PDB entry 7L7G | electron microscopy, 3.00 A resolution | chains C and F of the 10 polymer chains in the assembly

[Chain C]
Protein: Translation initiation factor eIF-2B subunit beta
From: Homo sapiens
UniProt: P49770 (EI2BB_HUMAN); residues 2-351 here = UniProt positions 2-351
Chain sequence (368 residues; each row starts with the number of its first residue; numbers below 1 keep their minus sign (Met-16 is residue -16)):
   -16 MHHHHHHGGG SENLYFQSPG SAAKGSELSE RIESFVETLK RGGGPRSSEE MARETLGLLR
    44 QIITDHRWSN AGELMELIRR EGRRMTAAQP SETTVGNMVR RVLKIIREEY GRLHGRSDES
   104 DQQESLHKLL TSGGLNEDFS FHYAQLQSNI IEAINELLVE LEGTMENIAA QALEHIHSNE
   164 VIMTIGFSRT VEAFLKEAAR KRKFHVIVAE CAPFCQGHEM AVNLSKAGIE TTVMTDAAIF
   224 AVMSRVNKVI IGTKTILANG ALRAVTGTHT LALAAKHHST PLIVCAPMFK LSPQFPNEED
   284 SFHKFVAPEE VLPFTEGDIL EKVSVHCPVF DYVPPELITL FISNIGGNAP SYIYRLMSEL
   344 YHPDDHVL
Unresolved in the structure: -16 to 7, 99-124
Construct notes: initiating methionine (-16); expression tag (-15 to 1)
Swiss-Prot annotation at these positions:
  - natural variant: Val85 (V85E: In VWM2), Ala127 (A127V: Found in a patient with Rett syndrome-like phenotype; uncertain significance), Ser171 (S171F: In VWM2), Pro196 (P196S: In VWM2), Gly200 (G200V: In VWM2), Glu213 (E213G: In VWM2), Cys268 (C268Y: In VWM2), Lys273 (K273R: In VWM2), Val316 (V316D: In VWM2), Gly329 (G329V: In VWM2)
Ligand contacts: C7B (2-(4-chloranylphenoxy)-N-[4-[2-(4-chloranylphenoxy)ethanoylamino]cyclohexyl]ethanamide): Asn162, Val164, His188, Ile190, Thr215, Val225, Arg228
Reported in the primary citation:
  - binding site for C7B: His188

[Chain F]
Protein: Translation initiation factor eIF-2B subunit delta
From: Homo sapiens
UniProt: Q9UI10 (EI2BD_HUMAN); residue numbers follow UniProt; this construct covers 1-523
Chain sequence (523 residues; each row starts with the number of its first residue):
     1 MAAVAVAVRE DSGSGMKAEL PPGPGAVGRE MTKEEKLQLR KEKKQQKKKR KEEKGAEPET
    61 GSAVSAAQCQ VGPTRELPES GIQLGTPREK VPAGRSKAEL RAERRAKQEA ERALKQARKG
   121 EQGGPPPKAS PSTAGETPSG VKRLPEYPQV DDLLLRRLVK KPERQQVPTR KDYGSKVSLF
   181 SHLPQYSRQN SLTQFMSIPS SVIHPAMVRL GLQYSQGLVS GSNARCIALL RALQQVIQDY
   241 TTPPNEELSR DLVNKLKPYM SFLTQCRPLS ASMHNAIKFL NKEITSVGSS KREEEAKSEL
   301 RAAIDRYVQE KIVLAAQAIS RFAYQKISNG DVILVYGCSS LVSRILQEAW TEGRRFRVVV
   361 VDSRPWLEGR HTLRSLVHAG VPASYLLIPA ASYVLPEVSK VLLGAHALLA NGSVMSRVGT
   421 AQLALVARAH NVPVLVCCET YKFCERVQTD AFVSNELDDP DDLQCKRGEH VALANWQNHA
   481 SLRLLNLVYD VTPPELVDLV ITELGMIPCS SVPVVLRVKS SDQ
Unresolved in the structure: 1-165, 523
Swiss-Prot annotation at these positions:
  - region: Arg170 to Leu179 (May bind the chemical integrated stress response (ISR) inhibitor ISRIB)
  - modified residue: Ala2 (N-acetylalanine), Ser12 (Phosphoserine), Thr86 (Phosphothreonine), Ser130 (Phosphoserine)
  - natural variant: Arg209 (R209Q: In VWM4), Ala228 (A228V: In VWM4), Leu269 (L269R: In VWM4), Arg357 (R357Q: In VWM4), Arg374 (R374C: In VWM4), Cys465 (C465R: In VWM4), Tyr489 (Y489H: In VWM4)
Ligand contacts: C7B (2-(4-chloranylphenoxy)-N-[4-[2-(4-chloranylphenoxy)ethanoylamino]cyclohexyl]ethanamide): Val177, Ser178, Leu179, Phe180, Phe452, Leu485

[How chain C and chain F interact]
Pairs across the interface (85; chain C residue first):
  Glu193(C) - Arg364(F)  salt bridge
  Ala195(C) - Leu387(F)  hydrophobic
  Ala195(C) - Pro389(F)
  Cys198(C) - Cys465(F)  hydrophobic
  Cys198(C) - Arg467(F)  hydrogen bond (backbone-side chain)
  Gln199(C) - Arg467(F)  hydrogen bond
  His201(C) - Leu463(F)
  His201(C) - Cys465(F)  hydrogen bond
  His201(C) - Ala472(F)
  His201(C) - Leu473(F)
  Val205(C) - Ala472(F)
  Val205(C) - Leu473(F)  hydrophobic
  Ser208(C) - His479(F)
  Lys209(C) - His479(F)
  Gly211(C) - Ser481(F)
  Ile212(C) - Ser481(F)
  Glu213(C) - Ser481(F)
  Thr214(C) - Ser481(F)  hydrogen bond (backbone-backbone)
  Thr214(C) - Leu482(F)
  Thr214(C) - Arg483(F)  hydrogen bond (backbone-backbone)
  Thr215(C) - Val177(F)
  Thr215(C) - Arg483(F)
  Val216(C) - Leu463(F)
  Val216(C) - Leu482(F)  hydrophobic
  Val216(C) - Arg483(F)  hydrogen bond (backbone-backbone)
  Val216(C) - Leu484(F)
  Val216(C) - Leu485(F)  hydrogen bond (backbone-backbone)
  Met217(C) - Leu485(F)
  Thr218(C) - Arg364(F)
  Thr218(C) - Leu463(F)
  Asp219(C) - Pro389(F)
  Asp219(C) - Gln422(F)  hydrogen bond (backbone-side chain)
  Ala220(C) - Ser363(F)
  Ala220(C) - Ile388(F)  hydrophobic
  Ala220(C) - Val418(F)
  Ala220(C) - Gly419(F)
  Ala220(C) - Gln422(F)  hydrogen bond (backbone-side chain)
  Ala221(C) - Val418(F)  hydrophobic
  Ile222(C) - Gln422(F)
  Phe223(C) - Ala421(F)  hydrophobic
  Phe223(C) - Gln422(F)
  Phe223(C) - Leu425(F)  hydrophobic
  Ala224(C) - Phe452(F)
  Ala224(C) - Asp490(F)
  Val225(C) - Phe452(F)  hydrophobic
  Ser227(C) - Phe452(F)
  Arg228(C) - Leu179(F)
  Arg228(C) - Asp450(F)  salt bridge
  Arg228(C) - Phe452(F)
  Thr249(C) - Pro389(F)  hydrogen bond (side chain-backbone)
  Thr249(C) - Ala390(F)
  Gly250(C) - Pro389(F)  hydrogen bond (backbone-backbone)
  His252(C) - Ser392(F)
  Thr253(C) - Ser392(F)
  Thr253(C) - Gln422(F)
  Thr253(C) - Val426(F)
  Leu256(C) - Val426(F)  hydrophobic
  Leu256(C) - Ala429(F)  hydrophobic
  Ala257(C) - Leu425(F)  hydrophobic
  His260(C) - Leu425(F)
  His286(C) - Tyr393(F)
  Phe288(C) - Tyr393(F)
  Val294(C) - Arg370(F)  hydrogen bond (backbone-side chain)
  Val294(C) - Tyr385(F)  hydrophobic
  Val294(C) - Leu387(F)  hydrophobic
  Leu295(C) - Arg370(F)
  Leu295(C) - Leu373(F)  hydrophobic
  Leu295(C) - Tyr385(F)  hydrophobic
  Pro296(C) - Arg370(F)
  Glu299(C) - Arg370(F)  salt bridge
  Glu299(C) - Arg374(F)  salt bridge
  Ile302(C) - Val377(F)  hydrophobic
  Lys305(C) - Val377(F)
  Lys305(C) - Ala383(F)
  Val306(C) - Leu373(F)  hydrophobic
  Val306(C) - Val377(F)  hydrophobic
  Val306(C) - Ala383(F)
  Ser307(C) - Ala383(F)  hydrogen bond (backbone-backbone)
  Ser307(C) - Ser384(F)  hydrogen bond (backbone-side chain)
  Ser307(C) - Tyr385(F)  hydrogen bond (backbone-backbone)
  Val308(C) - Tyr385(F)
  His309(C) - Tyr385(F)  hydrogen bond (backbone-backbone)
  His309(C) - Leu386(F)
  Pro311(C) - Ala390(F)  hydrophobic
  Pro311(C) - Tyr393(F)  hydrophobic
Other interface residues (no listed pair), chain C (49 interface residues in all): Phe197, Glu202, Ala204, Asp314
Other interface residues (no listed pair), chain F (47 interface residues in all): Tyr336, Pro365, His430, Ala451, Leu487, Val491, Pro493, Leu496

[Summary]
49 residues of chain C face 47 of chain F across their interface; the contacts include 16 hydrogen bonds and 4
salt bridges. Among the polar pairs are Glu193(C)-Arg364(F), Arg228(C)-Asp450(F) and Glu299(C)-Arg370(F).
Compound C7B is bound between chain C and chain F. From the paper: a binding site for C7B at His188(C).
Chain C is Translation initiation factor eIF-2B subunit beta and chain F is Translation initiation factor
eIF-2B subunit delta, both from Homo sapiens; the structure, Electron cryo-microscopy of the eukaryotic
translation initiation factor 2B from Homo sapiens (updated model of PDB ..., was determined by electron
microscopy, deposited together with 7L70.
